230L - chain A; structure by X-ray diffraction, 1.90 A resolution.

# Chain A
Name: T4 lysozyme
Source organism: Enterobacteria phage T4
Notes: EC 3.2.1.17
UniProtKB: P00720 (LYS_BPT4); residues 1-164 here = UniProt positions 1-164
Amino-acid sequence (164 residues; row label = number of the first residue in the row):
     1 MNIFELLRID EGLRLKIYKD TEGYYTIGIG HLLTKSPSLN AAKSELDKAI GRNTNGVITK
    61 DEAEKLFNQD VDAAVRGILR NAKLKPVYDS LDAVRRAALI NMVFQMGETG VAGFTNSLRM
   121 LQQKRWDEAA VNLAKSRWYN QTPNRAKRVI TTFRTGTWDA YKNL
Sequence notes: engineered mutation Leu6 (Met in P00720), Thr54 (Cys in P00720), Ala97 (Cys in P00720)
UniProt features mapped onto this chain:
  - active site (Proton donor/acceptor): Glu11, Asp20
  - binding site (substrate): Leu32, Phe104, Ser117, Asn132
  - mutagenesis: Glu11 (E11A/F/H/M/N: Complete loss of enzymatic activity; E11N: Loss of 84% of enzymatic activity; E11Q: Complete loss of activity), Asp20 (D20A/N/S/T: Complete loss of enzymatic activity; D20C: Nearly no effet on specific enzymatic activity; D20E/Q: Loss of 99% of enzymatic activity), Thr26 (T26E: Complete loss of activity at neutral pH; covalently bound substrate; T26H: Facilitates transglycosylation more effectively than hydrolysis; covalently bound substrate), Gly30 (G30A: Almost complete loss of enzymatic activity; G30F: Almost complete loss of enzymatic activity. The enzyme is destabilized by 1.5 kcal/mol), Ser117 (S117F: 10-fold decrease in enzymatic activity; S117I: 500-fold decrease in enzymatic activity; S117V: 50-fold decrease in enzymatic activity), Asn132 (N132I: 5-fold decrease in enzymatic activity; N132M/F: 2-fold decrease in enzymatic activity)

# Summary
UniProt lists active-site residues Glu11 and Asp20, 4 substrate-binding residues and 6 mutagenesis sites.
Chain A is T4 lysozyme (Enterobacteria phage T4); the structure, T4 lysozyme mutant M6L, was determined by
X-ray diffraction, deposited together with 231L, 232L, 233L and 234L.
